PDB entry 8Z6Q | electron microscopy, 5.41 A resolution (low resolution: residue-level contacts below are approximate; hydrogen-bond / salt-bridge calls are withheld) | chains P and R of the 18 polymer chains in the assembly

[Chain P (and R)]
Protein: CYFN1006-1 heavy chain
From: Homo sapiens
Notes: chain R of this document is another copy of the same molecule, construct and numbering; everything in this record applies to it too
Sequence (451 residues; row label = number of the first residue in the row; note: 8 numbers in that range are skipped by the numbering (no residue carries them; nothing is unmodelled there)):
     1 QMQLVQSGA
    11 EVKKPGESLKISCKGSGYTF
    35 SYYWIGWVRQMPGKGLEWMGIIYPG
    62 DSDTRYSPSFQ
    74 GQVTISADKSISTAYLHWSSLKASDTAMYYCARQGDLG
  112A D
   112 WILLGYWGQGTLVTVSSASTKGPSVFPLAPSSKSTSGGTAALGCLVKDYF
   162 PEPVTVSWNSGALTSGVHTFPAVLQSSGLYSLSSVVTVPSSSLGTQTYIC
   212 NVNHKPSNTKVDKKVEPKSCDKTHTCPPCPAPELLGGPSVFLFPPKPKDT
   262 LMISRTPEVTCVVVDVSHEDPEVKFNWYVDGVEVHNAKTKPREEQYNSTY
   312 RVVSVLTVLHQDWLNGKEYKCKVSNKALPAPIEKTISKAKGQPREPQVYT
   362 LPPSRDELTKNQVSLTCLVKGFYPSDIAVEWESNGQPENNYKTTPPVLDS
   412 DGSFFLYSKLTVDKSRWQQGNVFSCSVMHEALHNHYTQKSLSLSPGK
Unresolved in the structure: 1-4, 140-143, 147-150, 200-208, 227-458 (chain R: 140-143, 147-150, 200-208, 227-458)
Disulfides: Cys155-Cys211

[Chain P / chain R interface]
Residue-residue contacts (4):
  Phe30(P) with Asp81(R); Ser83(R)
  Lys82(P) with Ser83(R)
  Ser83(P) with Ile84(R)
Other interface residues (no listed pair), chain P (5 interface residues in all): Thr29, Tyr36
Other interface residues (no listed pair), chain R (6 interface residues in all): Gly59, Ser63, Tyr88

[In short]
The interface between chain P and chain R involves 5 residues on one side and 6 on the other.
Chain P and chain R are both CYFN1006-1 heavy chain (Homo sapiens); the structure, SARS-CoV-2 XBB.1.16 Spike
in complex with CYFN1006-1(S-CYFN1006-1 dimer trimer), was determined by electron microscopy.
